8AFL - chains E and F of the 6 polymer chains in the assembly; structure by electron microscopy, 4.40 A resolution (low resolution: residue-level contacts below are approximate; hydrogen-bond / salt-bridge calls are withheld).

# Chain E (and F)
Protein: Crescentin
Source organism: Caulobacter vibrioides
Notes: chain F of this document is another copy of the same molecule, construct and numbering; everything in this record applies to it too
UniProtKB: A0A8F8EC09 (A0A8F8EC09_CAUVI); residues 1-457 here = UniProt positions 1-457
Chain sequence (457 residues; row label = number of the first residue in the row):
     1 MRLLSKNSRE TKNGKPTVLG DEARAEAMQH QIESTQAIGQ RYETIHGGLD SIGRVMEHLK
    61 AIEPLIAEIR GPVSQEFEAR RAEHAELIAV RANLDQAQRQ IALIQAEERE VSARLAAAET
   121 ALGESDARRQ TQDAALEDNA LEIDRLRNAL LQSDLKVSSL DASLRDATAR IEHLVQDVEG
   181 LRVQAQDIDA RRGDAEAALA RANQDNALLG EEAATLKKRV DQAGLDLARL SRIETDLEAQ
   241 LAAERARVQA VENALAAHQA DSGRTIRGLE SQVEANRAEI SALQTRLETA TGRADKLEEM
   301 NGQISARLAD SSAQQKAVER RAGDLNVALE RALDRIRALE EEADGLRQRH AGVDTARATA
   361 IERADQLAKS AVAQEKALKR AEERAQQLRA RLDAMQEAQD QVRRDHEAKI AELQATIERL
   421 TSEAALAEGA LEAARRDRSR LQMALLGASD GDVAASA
Disordered / not traced: 1-95, 164-457 (chain F: 1-95, 155-457)

# How chain E and chain F interact
Pairs across the interface (30):
  Gln-100(E) / Ile-104(F)
  Ile-101(E) / Gln-100(F)
  Leu-103(E) / Ile-104(F)
  Ile-104(E) / Gln-100(F)
  Glu-107(E) / Glu-107(F)
  Glu-107(E) / Glu-108(F)
  Glu-107(E) / Val-111(F)
  Arg-114(E) / Leu-115(F)
  Leu-115(E) / Leu-115(F)
  Ala-118(E) / Ala-118(F)
  Ala-118(E) / Leu-122(F)
  Glu-119(E) / Arg-114(F)
  Ala-121(E) / Leu-122(F)
  Leu-122(E) / Leu-122(F)
  Ser-125(E) / Asp-126(F)
  Gln-132(E) / Arg-129(F)
  Gln-132(E) / Asp-133(F)
  Gln-132(E) / Leu-136(F)
  Leu-136(E) / Leu-136(F)
  Asn-139(E) / Leu-136(F)
  Glu-142(E) / Ile-143(F)
  Ile-143(E) / Glu-142(F)
  Ile-143(E) / Ile-143(F)
  Leu-146(E) / Leu-146(F)
  Leu-146(E) / Arg-147(F)
  Arg-147(E) / Glu-142(F)
  Ala-149(E) / Leu-150(F)
  Leu-150(E) / Leu-150(F)
  Ser-153(E) / Asp-154(F)
  Asp-154(E) / Ser-153(F)
Interface residues without a listed pair, chain E (25 interface residues in all): Ala-97, Val-111
Interface residues without a listed pair, chain F (22 interface residues in all): Ala-97, Asn-139

# Overview
The interface between chain E and chain F involves 25 residues on one side and 22 on the other.
Both chains are Crescentin (Caulobacter vibrioides). Entry 8AFL (Cryo-EM structure of crescentin filaments
(wildtype, C1 symmetry and small box)) was determined by electron microscopy together with 8AFE, 8AFH, 8AFM,
8AHL, 8AIA, 8AIX and 8AJB from the same study.
